PDB entry 6QCM | electron microscopy, 4.21 A resolution (low resolution: residue-level contacts below are approximate; hydrogen-bond / salt-bridge calls are withheld) | chains AD and CD of the 60 polymer chains in the assembly

[Chain AD]
Protein: RsbR protein
Source organism: Listeria monocytogenes EGD-e
UniProtKB: Q8Y8K9 (Q8Y8K9_LISMO); the construct lacks a stretch of the UniProt sequence, so the offset changes along the chain: 140-237 = UniProt 140-237; 238-262 = UniProt 251-275
Amino-acid sequence (123 residues; each row starts with the number of its first residue):
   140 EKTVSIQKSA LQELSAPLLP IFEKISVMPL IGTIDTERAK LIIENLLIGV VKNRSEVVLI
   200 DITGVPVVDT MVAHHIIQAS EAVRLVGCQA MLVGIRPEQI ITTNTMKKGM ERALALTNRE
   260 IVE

[Chain CD]
Protein: RsbR protein
Source organism: Listeria monocytogenes EGD-e
UniProtKB: Q8Y8K9 (Q8Y8K9_LISMO); residues 140-275 here = UniProt positions 140-275
Amino-acid sequence (136 residues; numbered 140 to 275; the number before each row is that of its first residue):
   140 EKTVSIQKSA LQELSAPLLP IFEKISVMPL IGTIDTERAK LIIENLLIGV VKNRSEVVLI
   200 DITGVPVVDT MVAHHIIQAS EAVRLVGCQA MLVGIRPEIA QTIVNLGIEL DQIITTNTMK
   260 KGMERALALT NREIVE
Disordered / not traced: 238-250

[Interface between chain AD and chain CD]
Pairs across the interface (36; chain AD residue first):
  Val143(AD) with Val143(CD); Lys147(CD)
  Gln146(AD) with Lys147(CD); Val166(CD)
  Ala149(AD) with Ser165(CD)
  Leu150(AD) with Leu150(CD); Ser165(CD)
  Glu152(AD) with Lys163(CD)
  Ser154(AD) with Phe161(CD)
  Ala155(AD) with Met258(CD); Lys259(CD)
  Leu157(AD) with Lys259(CD)
  Lys163(AD) with Ser154(CD)
  Ser165(AD) with Glu152(CD)
  Val166(AD) with Gln146(CD)
  Met245(AD) with Ala155(CD); Pro156(CD)
  Lys246(AD) with Pro156(CD); Leu157(CD)
  Asn257(AD) with Glu275(CD)
  Arg258(AD) with Val274(CD); Glu275(CD)
  Glu259(AD) with Glu272(CD); Ile273(CD); Val274(CD); Glu275(CD)
  Ile260(AD) with Leu157(CD); Arg271(CD); Glu272(CD); Ile273(CD)
  Val261(AD) with Arg271(CD); Glu272(CD); Val274(CD)
  Glu262(AD) with Asn270(CD); Arg271(CD); Glu272(CD)
Interface residues without a listed pair, chain AD (23 interface residues in all): Ser144, Pro156, Phe161, Met249
Interface residues without a listed pair, chain CD (22 interface residues in all): Ala149

[Summary]
Chain AD and chain CD form an interface of 23 and 22 residues respectively.
Chain AD is RsbR protein and chain CD is RsbR protein, both from Listeria monocytogenes EGD-e; the structure,
Cryo em structure of the Listeria stressosome, was determined by electron microscopy.
